9C3J - chains B and C of the 3 polymer chains in the assembly; structure by electron microscopy, 2.42 A resolution.

# Chain B
Protein: VP0
Organism: Human enterovirus D68
UniProtKB: A0A6B9W1K7 (A0A6B9W1K7_HED68); residues 29-240 here correspond to UniProt positions 98-309 (UniProt number = residue number + 69)
Chain sequence (212 residues; numbered 29 to 240; the number before each row is that of its first residue):
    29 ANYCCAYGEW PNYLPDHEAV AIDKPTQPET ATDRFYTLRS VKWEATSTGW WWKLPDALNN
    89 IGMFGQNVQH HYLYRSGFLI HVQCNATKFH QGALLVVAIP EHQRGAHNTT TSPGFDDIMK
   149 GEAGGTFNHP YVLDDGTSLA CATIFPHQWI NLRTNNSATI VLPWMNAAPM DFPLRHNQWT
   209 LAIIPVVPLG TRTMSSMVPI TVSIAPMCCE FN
Not modelled in the structure: 40-59

# Chain C
Protein: VP3
Organism: Human enterovirus D68
UniProtKB: A0A4D5YJG5 (A0A4D5YJG5_HED68); residues 1-247 here correspond to UniProt positions 318-564 (UniProt number = residue number + 317)
Chain sequence (247 residues; row label = number of the first residue in the row):
     1 GVPTYLLPGS GQFLTTDDHS SAPVLPCFNP TPEMHIPGQV RNMLEVVQVE SMMEINNTES
    61 AVGMERLKVD ISALTDVDQL LFNIPLDIQL DGPLRNTLVG NISRYYTHWS GSLEMTFMFC
   121 GSFMATGKLI LCYTPPGGSC PTTRETAMLG THIVWDFGLQ SSITLIIPWI SGSHYRMFNN
   181 DAKSTNANVG YVTCFMQTNL IVPSESSDTC SLIGFIAAKD DFSLRLMRDS PDIGQIDHLH
   241 GAEAAYQ
Not modelled in the structure: 181-186

# Interface between chain B and chain C
Contacting residue pairs - 66 pairs, chain B then chain C:
  Tyr-35(B) with Pro-37(C); Gly-38(C)
  Lys-116(B) with Phe-123(C), hydrogen bond (backbone-backbone)
  Phe-117(B) with Ser-122(C); Glu-205(C); Ser-206(C)
  Gln-119(B) with Cys-120(C); Gly-121(C); Ser-122(C); Ser-207(C); Thr-209(C), hydrogen bond (side chain-backbone); Cys-210(C)
  Ala-121(B) with Cys-120(C), hydrophobic
  Thr-138(B) with His-240(C)
  Tyr-159(B) with Glu-54(C), hydrogen bond; Gly-63(C); Met-64(C), hydrophobic; Asn-96(C)
  Leu-167(B) with Met-52(C); Met-64(C), hydrophobic; Leu-67(C), hydrophobic
  Ala-168(B) with Ser-51(C); Met-52(C), hydrogen bond (backbone-backbone)
  Cys-169(B) with Asn-96(C), hydrogen bond (side chain-backbone); Thr-97(C); Leu-98(C), hydrophobic
  Thr-171(B) with Val-49(C); Glu-50(C), hydrogen bond (side chain-backbone)
  Ile-172(B) with Val-46(C), hydrophobic; Leu-98(C), hydrophobic
  His-175(B) with Glu-50(C), salt bridge
  Trp-177(B) with Met-52(C), hydrophobic; Phe-215(C), hydrophobic
  Asn-179(B) with Met-118(C); Phe-119(C), hydrogen bond (side chain-backbone); Cys-120(C)
  Arg-181(B) with Phe-119(C); Gly-121(C), hydrogen bond (side chain-backbone); Ser-122(C), hydrogen bond (side chain-backbone); Phe-123(C); Ala-125(C); Phe-157(C), hydrogen bond (side chain-backbone); Ser-161(C)
  Thr-182(B) with Ser-161(C)
  Pro-191(B) with Pro-37(C), hydrophobic
  Met-193(B) with Pro-37(C)
  Asn-194(B) with Met-34(C); Ile-36(C)
  Ala-195(B) with Met-34(C)
  Ala-196(B) with Met-34(C)
  Pro-197(B) with Met-34(C)
  Pro-213(B) with Met-64(C)
  Val-214(B) with Met-52(C), hydrophobic; Met-64(C), hydrophobic
  Val-215(B) with Cys-120(C), hydrophobic; Ser-211(C)
  Pro-216(B) with Lys-68(C)
  Gly-218(B) with Ser-207(C)
  Thr-219(B) with Glu-205(C); Ser-207(C)
  Arg-220(B) with Pro-203(C); Ser-204(C), hydrogen bond (side chain-backbone); Glu-205(C), hydrogen bond (backbone-backbone); Ser-206(C), hydrogen bond (side chain-backbone); Ser-207(C); Asp-208(C)
Other interface residues (no listed pair), chain B (35 interface residues in all): Glu-37, His-118, Gly-120, Pro-158, Ser-166
Other interface residues (no listed pair), chain C (44 interface residues in all): Arg-66, Asn-101, Met-124, Gly-158, Gln-160, Val-202, Ile-213

# Overview
35 residues of chain B face 44 of chain C across their interface, with 13 hydrogen bonds and 1 salt bridge.
Among the polar pairs are His-175(B)/Glu-50(C), Gln-119(B)/Thr-209(C) and Tyr-159(B)/Glu-54(C).
Chain B is VP0 and chain C is VP3, both from Human enterovirus D68; the structure, Cryo-EM structure of EV-D68
B3 Virus-like particle, was determined by electron microscopy (same publication as 9C4A, 9C8F, 9C8G, 9C8H and
9C8I).
